Entry 6G2I (electron microscopy, 5.90 A resolution (low resolution: residue-level contacts below are approximate; hydrogen-bond / salt-bridge calls are withheld)); this record covers chains J and Y of the 18 polymer chains in the assembly.

# Chain J
Molecule: Acetyl-CoA carboxylase 1
Source organism: Homo sapiens
Notes: EC 6.4.1.2, 6.3.4.14
UniProt: Q13085 (ACACA_HUMAN); residues 1-2346 here = UniProt positions 1-2346
Sequence (2346 residues; numbered 1 to 2346; the number before each row is that of its first residue):
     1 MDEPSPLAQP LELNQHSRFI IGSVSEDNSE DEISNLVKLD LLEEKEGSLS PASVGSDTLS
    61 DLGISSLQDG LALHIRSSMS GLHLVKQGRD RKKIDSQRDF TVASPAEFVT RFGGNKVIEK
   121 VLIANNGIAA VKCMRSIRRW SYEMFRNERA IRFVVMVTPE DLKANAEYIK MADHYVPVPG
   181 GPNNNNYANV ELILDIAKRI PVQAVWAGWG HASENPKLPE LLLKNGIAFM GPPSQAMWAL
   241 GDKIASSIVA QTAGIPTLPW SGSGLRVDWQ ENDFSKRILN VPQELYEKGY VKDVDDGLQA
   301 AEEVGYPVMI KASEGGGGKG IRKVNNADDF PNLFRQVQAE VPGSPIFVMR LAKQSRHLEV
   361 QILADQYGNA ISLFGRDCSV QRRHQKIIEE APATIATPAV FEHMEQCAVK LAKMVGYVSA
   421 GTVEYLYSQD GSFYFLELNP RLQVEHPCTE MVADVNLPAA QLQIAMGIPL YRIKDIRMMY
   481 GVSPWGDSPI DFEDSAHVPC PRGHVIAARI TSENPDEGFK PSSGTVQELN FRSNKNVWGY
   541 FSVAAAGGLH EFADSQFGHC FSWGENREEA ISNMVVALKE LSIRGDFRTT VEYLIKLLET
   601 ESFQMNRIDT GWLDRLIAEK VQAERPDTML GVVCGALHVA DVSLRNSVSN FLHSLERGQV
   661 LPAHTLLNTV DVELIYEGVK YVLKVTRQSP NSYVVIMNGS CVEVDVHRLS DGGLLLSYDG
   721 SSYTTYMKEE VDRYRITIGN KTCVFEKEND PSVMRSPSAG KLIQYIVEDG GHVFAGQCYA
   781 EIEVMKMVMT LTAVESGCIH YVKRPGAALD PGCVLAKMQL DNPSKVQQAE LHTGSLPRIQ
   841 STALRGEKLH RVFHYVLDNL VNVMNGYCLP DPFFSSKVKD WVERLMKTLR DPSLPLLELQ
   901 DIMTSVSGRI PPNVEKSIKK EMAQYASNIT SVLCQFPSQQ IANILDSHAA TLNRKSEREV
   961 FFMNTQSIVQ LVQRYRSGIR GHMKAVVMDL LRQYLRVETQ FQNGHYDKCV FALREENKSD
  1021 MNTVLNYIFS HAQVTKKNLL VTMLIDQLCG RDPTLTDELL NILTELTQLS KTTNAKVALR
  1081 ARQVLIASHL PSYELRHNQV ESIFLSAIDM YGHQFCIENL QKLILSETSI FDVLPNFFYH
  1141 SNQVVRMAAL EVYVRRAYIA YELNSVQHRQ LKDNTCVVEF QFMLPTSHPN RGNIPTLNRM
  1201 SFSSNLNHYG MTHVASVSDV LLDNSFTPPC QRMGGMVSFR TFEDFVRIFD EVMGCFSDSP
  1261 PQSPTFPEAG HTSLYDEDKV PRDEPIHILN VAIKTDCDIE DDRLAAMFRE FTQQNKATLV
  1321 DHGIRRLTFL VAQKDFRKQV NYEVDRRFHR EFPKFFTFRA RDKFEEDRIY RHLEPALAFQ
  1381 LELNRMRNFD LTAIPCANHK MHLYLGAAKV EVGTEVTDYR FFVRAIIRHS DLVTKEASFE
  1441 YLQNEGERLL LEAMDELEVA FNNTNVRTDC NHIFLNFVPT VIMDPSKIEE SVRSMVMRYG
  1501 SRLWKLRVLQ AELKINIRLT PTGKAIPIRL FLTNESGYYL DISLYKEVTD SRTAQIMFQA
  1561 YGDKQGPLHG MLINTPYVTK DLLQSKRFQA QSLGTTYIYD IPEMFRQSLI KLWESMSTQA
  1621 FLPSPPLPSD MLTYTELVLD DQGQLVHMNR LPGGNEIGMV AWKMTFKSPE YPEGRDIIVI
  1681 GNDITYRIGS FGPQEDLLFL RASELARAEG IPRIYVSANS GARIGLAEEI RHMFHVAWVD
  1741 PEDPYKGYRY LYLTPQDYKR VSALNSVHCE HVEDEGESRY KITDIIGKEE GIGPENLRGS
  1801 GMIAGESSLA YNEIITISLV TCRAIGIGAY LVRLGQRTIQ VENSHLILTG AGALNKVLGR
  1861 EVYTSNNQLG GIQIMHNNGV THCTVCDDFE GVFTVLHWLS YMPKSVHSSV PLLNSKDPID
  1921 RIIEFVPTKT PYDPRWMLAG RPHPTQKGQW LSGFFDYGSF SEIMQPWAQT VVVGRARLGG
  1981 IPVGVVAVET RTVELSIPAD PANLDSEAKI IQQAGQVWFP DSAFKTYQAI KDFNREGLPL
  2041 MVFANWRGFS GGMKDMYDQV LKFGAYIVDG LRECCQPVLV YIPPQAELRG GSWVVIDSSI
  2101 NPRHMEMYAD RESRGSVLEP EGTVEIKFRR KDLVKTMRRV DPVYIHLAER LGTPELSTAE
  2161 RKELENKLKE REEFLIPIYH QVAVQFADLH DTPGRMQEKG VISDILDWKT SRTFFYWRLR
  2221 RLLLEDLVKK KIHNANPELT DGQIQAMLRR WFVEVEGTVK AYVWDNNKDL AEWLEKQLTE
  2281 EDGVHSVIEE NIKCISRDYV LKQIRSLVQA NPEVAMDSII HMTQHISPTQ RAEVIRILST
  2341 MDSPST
Disordered / not traced: 1-101, 268-277, 512-523, 544-555, 618-624, 708-713, 749-751, 822-831, 840-847, 1189-1229, 1257-1260, 1271-1283, 1334-1351, 1431-1435, 1550-1553, 1561-1563, 1581-2346
Modified / non-standard residues: Ser1263 (phosphoserine; SEP)
Swiss-Prot annotation at these positions:
  - active site: Arg441
  - binding site (ATP): Gly315 to Gly320
  - binding site (Mg(2+)): Glu424, Glu437, Asn439
  - binding site (Mn(2+)): Glu424, Glu437, Asn439
  - binding site (CoA): Arg1823, Lys2127, Arg2129
  - modified residue: Met1 (N-acetylmethionine), Ser5 (Phosphoserine), Ser23 (Phosphoserine), Ser25 (Phosphoserine), Ser29 (Phosphoserine), Ser34 (Phosphoserine), Ser48 (Phosphoserine), Ser50 (Phosphoserine), Ser53 (Phosphoserine), Thr58 (Phosphothreonine), Ser78 (Phosphoserine), Ser80 (Phosphoserine), Ser488 (Phosphoserine), Thr610 (Phosphothreonine), Lys786 (N6-biotinyllysine), Ser835 (Phosphoserine), Ser1201 (Phosphoserine), Ser1216 (Phosphoserine), Ser1218 (Phosphoserine), Thr1227 (Phosphothreonine) and 5 more in UniProt
  - natural variant: Arg1687 (R1687Q: In a colorectal cancer sample), Ala2271 (A2271V: Frequency <)
  - mutagenesis: Ser78 (S78A: No effect on interaction with BRCA1), Ser344 (S344A: No effect on interaction with BRCA1), Ser432 (S432A: No effect on interaction with BRCA1), Ser1201 (S1201A: No effect on interaction with BRCA1), Ser1263 (S1263A: Abolishes interaction with BRCA1), Ser1585 (S1585A: No effect on interaction with BRCA1), Ser1952 (S1952A: No effect on interaction with BRCA1), Ser2211 (S2211A: No effect on interaction with BRCA1)

# Chain Y
Molecule: Breast cancer type 1 susceptibility protein
Source organism: Homo sapiens
Notes: EC 2.3.2.27
UniProt: P38398 (BRCA1_HUMAN), isoform P38398-7; residues 1646-1859 here correspond to UniProt positions 1667-1880 (UniProt number = residue number + 21)
Sequence (240 residues; each row starts with the number of its first residue):
  1620 MKHHHHHHPM TSLYKKAGLE NLYFQGVNKR MSMVVSGLTP EEFMLVYKFA RKHHITLTNL
  1680 ITEETTHVVM KTDAEFVCER TLKYFLGIAG GKWVVSYFWV TQSIKERKML NEHDFEVRGD
  1740 VVNGRNHQGP KRARESQDRK IFRGLEICCY GPFTNMPTDQ LEWMVQLCGA SVVKELSSFT
  1800 LGTGVHPIVV VQPDAWTEDN GFHAIGQMCE APVVTREWVL DSVALYQCQE LDTYLIPQIP
Disordered / not traced: 1620-1645
Sequence notes: initiating methionine (1620); expression tag (1621-1645)

# Chain J / chain Y interface
Contacting residue pairs (22; chain J residue first):
  Phe1249(J) with Lys1724(Y); Arg1726(Y)
  Asp1250(J) with Lys1724(Y)
  Val1252(J) with Arg1726(Y)
  Met1253(J) with Ile1723(Y); Lys1724(Y); Arg1726(Y)
  Phe1256(J) with Lys1671(Y)
  Pro1261(J) with Arg1670(Y)
  Gln1262(J) with Arg1670(Y)
  Ser1263(J) with Tyr1666(Y); Arg1670(Y)
  Asn1315(J) with Glu1725(Y); Lys1727(Y)
  Ala1317(J) with Glu1725(Y); Arg1726(Y); Lys1727(Y)
  Thr1318(J) with Arg1726(Y)
  Val1320(J) with Arg1726(Y)
  Asp1321(J) with Lys1671(Y); Arg1726(Y)
  Ile1324(J) with Arg1726(Y)
Also at the interface, not in a pair above, chain J (17 interface residues in all): Lys1172, Val1246, Gln1314
Also at the interface, not in a pair above, chain Y (9 interface residues in all): Leu1664

# Summary
The interface between chain J and chain Y involves 17 residues on one side and 9 on the other. Curated
annotation (UniProt) lists active-site residue Arg441(J), 6 ATP-binding residues, 3 Mg2+-binding residues and
3 Mn2+-binding residues on chain J.
Here chain J is Acetyl-CoA carboxylase 1 and chain Y is Breast cancer type 1 susceptibility protein, both from
Homo sapiens. Entry 6G2I (Filament of acetyl-CoA carboxylase and BRCT domains of BRCA1 (ACC-BRCT) at 5.9 A
resolution) was determined by electron microscopy together with 6G2D and 6G2H from the same study.
